PDB entry 5H7G | X-ray diffraction, 1.85 A resolution | chains A and C of the 4 polymer chains in the assembly

== Chain A ==
Protein: B-cell lymphoma 6 protein
Organism: Homo sapiens
UniProtKB: P41182 (BCL6_HUMAN); residue numbers follow UniProt; this construct covers 5-129
Amino-acid sequence (141 residues; numbered -11 to 129; the number before each row is that of its first residue; numbers below 1 keep their minus sign (Leu-11 is residue -11)):
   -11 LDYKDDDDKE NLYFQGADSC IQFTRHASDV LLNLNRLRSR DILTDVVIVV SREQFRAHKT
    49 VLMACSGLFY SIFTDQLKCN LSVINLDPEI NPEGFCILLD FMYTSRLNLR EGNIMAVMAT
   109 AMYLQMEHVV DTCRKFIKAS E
Disordered / not traced: -11 to 6, 129
Sequence notes: expression tag (-11 to 4)
UniProt features mapped onto this chain:
  - mutagenesis: Asn21 (N21K: Abolishes interaction with NCOR2 and HDAC2, no effect on interaction with CTBP1 and transcriptional autoinhibition; when associated with A-116 and 376-Q--Q-379), Ser59 (S59A: Abolished ubiquitination by the SCF(FBXL17) complex), His116 (H116A: Abolishes interaction with NCOR2 and HDAC2, no effect on interaction with CTBP1 and transcriptional autoinhibition; when associated with K-21 and 376-Q--Q-379)

== Chain C ==
Protein: F1324 peptide
Amino-acid sequence (13 residues; row label = number of the first residue in the row):
   801 LWYTDIRMSW RVP

== How chain A and chain C interact ==
Contacting residue pairs (30):
  Ser7(A) - Leu801(C)
  Cys8(A) - Leu801(C)  hydrophobic
  Cys8(A) - Trp802(C)  hydrogen bond (backbone-backbone)
  Ile9(A) - Trp802(C)
  Ile9(A) - Thr804(C)
  Gln10(A) - Leu801(C)
  Gln10(A) - Trp802(C)  hydrogen bond (backbone-backbone)
  Gln10(A) - Tyr803(C)
  Gln10(A) - Thr804(C)  hydrogen bond (backbone-backbone)
  Phe11(A) - Thr804(C)
  Phe11(A) - Ile806(C)  hydrophobic
  Thr12(A) - Tyr803(C)
  Thr12(A) - Thr804(C)  hydrogen bond (backbone-backbone)
  Thr12(A) - Asp805(C)
  Arg13(A) - Asp805(C)  salt bridge
  Arg13(A) - Ile806(C)
  Arg13(A) - Arg807(C)
  His14(A) - Met808(C)
  Asp17(A) - Arg807(C)
  Asp17(A) - Met808(C)  hydrogen bond (side chain-backbone)
  Val18(A) - Met808(C)  hydrophobic
  Asn21(A) - Met808(C)
  Asn21(A) - Trp810(C)  hydrogen bond (side chain-backbone)
  Asn21(A) - Arg811(C)
  Asn21(A) - Val812(C)  hydrogen bond (side chain-backbone)
  Arg24(A) - Arg811(C)
  Arg24(A) - Val812(C)  hydrogen bond (side chain-backbone)
  Arg24(A) - Pro813(C)  hydrogen bond (side chain-backbone)
  Leu25(A) - Val812(C)  hydrophobic
  Arg28(A) - Pro813(C)  hydrogen bond (side chain-backbone)

== In short ==
14 residues of chain A face 12 of chain C across their interface, with 10 hydrogen bonds and 1 salt bridge.
Polar pairs include Arg13(A)-Asp805(C), Asp17(A)-Met808(C) and Asn21(A)-Trp810(C). Curated annotation
(UniProt) lists 3 mutagenesis sites on chain A.
Chain A is B-cell lymphoma 6 protein (Homo sapiens) and chain C is F1324 peptide; the structure, Crystal
structure of the BCL6 BTB domain in complex with F1324, was determined by X-ray diffraction (same publication
as 5H7H).
